PDB entry 7BH2 | electron microscopy, 3.00 A resolution | chains A and B of the 4 polymer chains in the assembly

Chain A:
Protein: Potassium-transporting ATPase potassium-binding subunit
From: Escherichia coli K-12
UniProtKB: P03959 (KDPA_ECOLI); residue numbers follow UniProt; this construct covers 1-557
Sequence (557 residues; row label = number of the first residue in the row):
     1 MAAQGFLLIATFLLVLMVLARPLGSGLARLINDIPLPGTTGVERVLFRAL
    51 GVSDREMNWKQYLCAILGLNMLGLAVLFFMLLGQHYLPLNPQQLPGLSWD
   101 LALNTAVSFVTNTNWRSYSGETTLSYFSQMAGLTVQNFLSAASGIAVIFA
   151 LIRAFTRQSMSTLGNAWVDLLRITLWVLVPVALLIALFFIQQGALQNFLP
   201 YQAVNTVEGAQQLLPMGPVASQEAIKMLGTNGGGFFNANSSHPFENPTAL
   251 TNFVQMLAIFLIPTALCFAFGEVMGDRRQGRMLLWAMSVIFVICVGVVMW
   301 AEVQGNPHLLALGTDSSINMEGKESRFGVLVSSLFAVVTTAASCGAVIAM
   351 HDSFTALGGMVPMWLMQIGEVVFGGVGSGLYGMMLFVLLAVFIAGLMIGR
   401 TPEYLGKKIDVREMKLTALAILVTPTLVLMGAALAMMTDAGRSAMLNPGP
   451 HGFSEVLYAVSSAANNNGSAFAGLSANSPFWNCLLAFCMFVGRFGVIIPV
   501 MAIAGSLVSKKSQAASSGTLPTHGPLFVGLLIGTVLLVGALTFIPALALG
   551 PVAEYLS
Sequence notes: engineered mutation Arg116 (Gln in P03959)
Metal / ion sites: K+: Asn112, Thr230, Asn231, Ser343, Cys344, Asn466, Asn467
Small-molecule neighbours: 9Y0 ((2R)-3-(((2-aminoethoxy)(hydroxy)phosphoryl)oxy)-2-(palmitoyloxy)propyl (E)-octadec-9-enoate): Ile393, His523, Gly524, Pro525, Leu526, Gly529, Leu530, Gly533, Thr534, Leu537, Val538
From the paper describing this entry:
  - binding site for K+: Arg116
  - conformationally variable residues (side-chain flip): Arg116
  - mutagenesis - Q116R: decreased binding to K+ (citing earlier work)

Chain B:
Protein: Potassium-transporting ATPase ATP-binding subunit
From: Escherichia coli K-12
Notes: EC 7.2.2.6
UniProtKB: P03960 (KDPB_ECOLI); residue numbers follow UniProt; this construct covers 1-682
Sequence (682 residues; each row starts with the number of its first residue):
     1 MSRKQLALFEPTLVVQALKEAVKKLNPQAQWRNPVMFIVWIGSLLTTCIS
    51 IAMASGAMPGNALFSAAISGWLWITVLFANFAEALAEGRSKAQANSLKGV
   101 KKTAFARKLREPKYGAAADKVPADQLRKGDIVLVEAGDIIPCDGEVIEGG
   151 ASVDESAITGEAAPVIRESGGDFASVTGGTRILSDWLVIECSVNPGETFL
   201 DRMIAMVEGAQRRKTPNEIALTILLIALTIVFLLATATLWPFSAWGGNAV
   251 SVTVLVALLVCLIPTTIGGLLSAIGVAGMSRMLGANVIATSGRAVEAAGD
   301 VDVLLLDKTGTITLGNRQASEFIPAQGVDEKTLADAAQLASLADETPEGR
   351 SIVILAKQRFNLRERDVQSLHATFVPFTAQSRMSGINIDNRMIRKGSVDA
   401 IRRHVEANGGHFPTDVDQKVDQVARQGATPLVVVEGSRVLGVIALKDIVK
   451 GGIKERFAQLRKMGIKTVMITGDNRLTAAAIAAEAGVDDFLAEATPEAKL
   501 ALIRQYQAEGRLVAMTGDGTNDAPALAQADVAVAMNSGTQAAKEAGNMVD
   551 LDSNPTKLIEVVHIGKQMLMTRGSLTTFSIANDVAKYFAIIPAAFAATYP
   601 QLNALNIMCLHSPDSAILSAVIFNALIIVFLIPLALKGVSYKPLTASAML
   651 RRNLWIYGLGGLLVPFIGIKVIDLLLTVCGLV
Unresolved in the structure: 1-8
Sequence notes: engineered mutation Ala162 (Ser in P03960)
Metal / ion sites: Mg2+: Asp307, Thr309, Asp518
Small-molecule neighbours:
  - 9Y0 ((2R)-3-(((2-aminoethoxy)(hydroxy)phosphoryl)oxy)-2-(palmitoyloxy)propyl (E)-octadec-9-enoate): Leu228, Ile580, Ala581, Val584, Phe588, Ser647, Arg651, Leu654, Trp655, Gly658, Leu662, Phe666
  - beryllium trifluoride (BEF): Thr159, Gly160, Asp307, Lys308, Thr309, Thr471, Gly472, Lys499, Asn521
Curated features (UniProtKB/Swiss-Prot):
  - active site: Asp307 (4-aspartylphosphate intermediate)
  - binding site (ATP): Asp344, Glu348, Phe377 to Ser384, Lys395
  - binding site (Mg(2+)): Asp518, Asp522
From the paper describing this entry:
  - mutagenesis - D300A/D302A: decreased catalytic activity

How chain A and chain B interact:
Contacting residue pairs - 59 pairs, chain A then chain B:
  Ala394(A) - Leu650(B)  hydrophobic
  Leu396(A) - Ala220(B)  hydrophobic
  Leu396(A) - Leu224(B)  hydrophobic
  Leu396(A) - Gly573(B)
  Met397(A) - Gly573(B)
  Met397(A) - Thr577(B)
  Met397(A) - Ile580(B)  hydrophobic
  Met397(A) - Leu650(B)  hydrophobic
  Met397(A) - Asn653(B)  hydrogen bond (backbone-side chain)
  Ile398(A) - Ala646(B)
  Ile398(A) - Met649(B)
  Ile398(A) - Leu650(B)
  Arg400(A) - Leu644(B)  hydrogen bond (side chain-backbone)
  Arg400(A) - Thr645(B)  hydrogen bond (side chain-backbone)
  Arg400(A) - Ala646(B)
  Arg400(A) - Met649(B)  hydrogen bond
  Val411(A) - Ile219(B)  hydrophobic
  Met414(A) - Ala220(B)  hydrophobic
  Lys415(A) - Ile223(B)
  Leu422(A) - Ile230(B)  hydrophobic
  Leu422(A) - Val231(B)  hydrophobic
  Thr426(A) - Leu234(B)
  Leu429(A) - Leu234(B)  hydrophobic
  Leu429(A) - Thr238(B)
  Ala432(A) - Phe242(B)  hydrophobic
  Ala433(A) - Pro241(B)  hydrophobic
  Ala433(A) - Phe242(B)
  Met436(A) - Trp245(B)  hydrophobic
  Met437(A) - Pro241(B)  hydrophobic
  Met445(A) - Trp245(B)  hydrophobic
  Gly449(A) - Trp245(B)  hydrogen bond (backbone-side chain)
  Phe453(A) - Phe242(B)  hydrophobic
  Phe453(A) - Trp245(B)
  Ser517(A) - Ala646(B)
  Thr519(A) - Ala646(B)
  Leu520(A) - Ala646(B)  hydrophobic
  Leu520(A) - Leu650(B)  hydrophobic
  Leu526(A) - Ser647(B)
  Leu526(A) - Arg651(B)
  Leu537(A) - Val584(B)  hydrophobic
  Leu541(A) - Val231(B)
  Leu541(A) - Val584(B)  hydrophobic
  Leu541(A) - Tyr587(B)  hydrophobic
  Leu541(A) - Phe588(B)  hydrophobic
  Thr542(A) - Val231(B)
  Ile544(A) - Phe588(B)  hydrophobic
  Pro545(A) - Tyr587(B)
  Pro545(A) - Ile591(B)  hydrophobic
  Pro545(A) - Phe595(B)  hydrophobic
  Ala548(A) - Phe595(B)  hydrophobic
  Ala548(A) - Leu602(B)
  Leu549(A) - Leu239(B)  hydrophobic
  Leu549(A) - Phe242(B)  hydrophobic
  Leu549(A) - Tyr599(B)
  Ala553(A) - Tyr599(B)  hydrophobic
  Ala553(A) - Gln601(B)
  Leu556(A) - Gln601(B)
  Leu556(A) - Ala604(B)  hydrophobic
  Ser557(A) - Gln601(B)
Also at the interface, not in a pair above, chain A (41 interface residues in all): Gly399, Ala418, Met430, Arg442, Pro450, Gly518, Ala540, Ala546, Val552
Also at the interface, not in a pair above, chain B (45 interface residues in all): Asn217, Leu221, Ala227, Leu228, Phe232, Ala235, Ser243, Leu569, Ser574, Thr576, Thr598, Leu605, Leu654

Overview:
41 residues of chain A and 45 residues of chain B are in contact, with 5 hydrogen bonds. Among the polar pairs
are Met397(A)-Asn653(B), Arg400(A)-Leu644(B) and Arg400(A)-Thr645(B). Compound 9Y0 is bound between chain A
and chain B. The paper reports a binding site for K+ at Arg116(A); Q116R of chain A reduces binding to K+.
Chain A is Potassium-transporting ATPase potassium-binding subunit and chain B is Potassium-transporting
ATPase ATP-binding subunit, both from Escherichia coli K-12; the structure, Cryo-EM Structure of KdpFABC in
E2Pi state with BeF3 and K+, was determined by electron microscopy together with 7BGY, 7BH1, 7LC3 and 7LC6
from the same study.
